PDB entry 7UNK | electron microscopy, 3.45 A resolution | chains D and E of the 4 polymer chains in the assembly

[Chain D]
Name: Histone chaperone
Source organism: Saccharomyces cerevisiae
Reference sequence: A0A6L0YDQ7 (A0A6L0YDQ7_YEASX); numbering as in UniProt (aligned over 1-279)
Chain sequence (279 residues; numbered 1 to 279; the number before each row is that of its first residue):
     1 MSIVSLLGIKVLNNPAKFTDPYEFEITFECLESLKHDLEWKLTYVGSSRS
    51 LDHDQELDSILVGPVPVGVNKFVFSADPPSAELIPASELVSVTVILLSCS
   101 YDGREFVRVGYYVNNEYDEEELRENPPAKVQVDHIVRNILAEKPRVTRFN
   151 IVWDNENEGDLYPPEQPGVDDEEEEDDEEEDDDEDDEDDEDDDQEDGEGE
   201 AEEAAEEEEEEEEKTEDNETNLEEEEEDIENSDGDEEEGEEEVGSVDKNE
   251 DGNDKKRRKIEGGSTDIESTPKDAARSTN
Unresolved in the structure: 157-279

[Chain E]
Name: Histone H4
Source organism: Xenopus laevis
Reference sequence: P62799 (H4_XENLA); residues 0-102 here correspond to UniProt positions 1-103 (UniProt number = residue number + 1)
Chain sequence (103 residues; row label = number of the first residue in the row; numbering starts at 0):
     0 MSGRGKGGKGLGKGGAKRHRKVLRDNIQGITKPAIRRLARRGGVKRISGL
    50 IYEETRGVLKVFLENVIRDAVTYTEHAKRKTVTAMDVVYALKRQGRTLYG
   100 FGG
Unresolved in the structure: 0-27, 102
UniProt features mapped onto this chain:
  - DNA-binding region: Lys16 to Lys20
  - modified residue: Ser1 (N-acetylserine), Arg3 (Asymmetric dimethylarginine), Lys5 (N6-(2-hydroxyisobutyryl)lysine), Lys8 (N6-(2-hydroxyisobutyryl)lysine), Lys12 (N6-(2-hydroxyisobutyryl)lysine), Lys16 (N6-(2-hydroxyisobutyryl)lysine), Lys20 (N6,N6,N6-trimethyllysine), Lys31 (N6-(2-hydroxyisobutyryl)lysine), Lys44 (N6-(2-hydroxyisobutyryl)lysine), Ser47 (Phosphoserine), Tyr51 (Phosphotyrosine), Lys59 (N6-(2-hydroxyisobutyryl)lysine), Lys77 (N6-(2-hydroxyisobutyryl)lysine), Lys79 (N6-(2-hydroxyisobutyryl)lysine), Tyr88 (Phosphotyrosine), Lys91 (N6-(2-hydroxyisobutyryl)lysine)
  - cross-link (Glycyl lysine isopeptide (Lys-Gly)): Lys31 (interchain with G-Cter in UFM1), Lys91 (interchain with G-Cter in ubiquitin)
What the authors report for this chain:
  - post-translational modification sites: Lys5 (citing earlier work)

[Interface between chain D and chain E]
Contacting residue pairs (12; chain D residue first):
  Leu7(D) with Phe100(E)
  Gly8(D) with Phe100(E)
  Val146(D) with Thr96(E); Leu97(E); Gly99(E)
  Thr147(D) with Arg95(E); Thr96(E)
  Arg148(D) with Gly94(E); Arg95(E), hydrogen bond (backbone-backbone); Phe100(E)
  Phe149(D) with Gln93(E)
  Asn150(D) with Lys91(E)
Also at the interface, not in a pair above, chain D (10 interface residues in all): Leu6, Pro144, Arg145
Also at the interface, not in a pair above, chain E (10 interface residues in all): Arg92, Tyr98

[Overview]
Chain D and chain E each contribute 10 residues to their interface; the contacts include 1 hydrogen bond. The
hydrogen-bonded pair Arg148(D)-Arg95(E) is a backbone contact. UniProt lists a DNA-binding region on chain E.
The paper reports a modification site at Lys5(E).
Chain D is Histone chaperone (Saccharomyces cerevisiae) and chain E is Histone H4 (Xenopus laevis); the
structure, Structure of Importin-4 bound to the H3-H4-ASF1 histone-histone chaperone complex, was determined
by electron microscopy together with 8DYO from the same study.
